PDB entry 4JGP | X-ray diffraction, 2.03 A resolution | chains A and B

# Chain A (and B)
Molecule: Sporulation kinase D
Source organism: Bacillus subtilis subsp. subtilis
Notes: EC 2.7.13.3; fragment: Sensor domain; chain B of this document is another copy of the same molecule, construct and numbering; everything in this record applies to it too
UniProtKB: O31671 (KIND_BACSU); numbering as in UniProt (aligned over 37-250)
Amino-acid sequence (217 residues; numbered -2 to 250; 36 numbers in that range are skipped by the numbering (no residue carries them; nothing is unmodelled there); the number before each row is that of its first residue; numbers below 1 keep their minus sign (Ser-2 is residue -2)):
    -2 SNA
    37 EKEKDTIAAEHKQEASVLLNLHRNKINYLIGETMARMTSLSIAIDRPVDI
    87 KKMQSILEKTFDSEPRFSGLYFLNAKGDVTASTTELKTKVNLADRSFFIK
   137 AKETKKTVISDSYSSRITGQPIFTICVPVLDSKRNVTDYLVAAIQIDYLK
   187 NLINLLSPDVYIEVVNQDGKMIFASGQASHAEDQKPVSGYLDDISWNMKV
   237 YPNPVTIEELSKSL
Disordered / not traced: -2 to 0, 37-38, 245-250 (chain B: -2 to 0, 37-39, 246-250)
Differences from the reference sequence: expression tag (-2 to 0)
Modified / non-standard residues: Mse70, Mse73, Mse89, Mse207, Mse234 (selenomethionine; parent Met)
Small-molecule neighbours: pyruvic acid (PYR): Tyr107, Leu128, Arg131, Phe133, Tyr149, Ser150, Ser151, Arg152, Ile153, Ile158, Thr160, Val177, Ala179
Reported in the primary citation:
  - binding site for pyruvic acid: Ser104, Tyr107, Leu128, Arg131 to Glu139, Tyr149, Ser151, Arg152 to Gln156, Val177, Ala179
  - self-association interface (contacts with another copy of this molecule); pairs are residue here / residue on that copy: Tyr64-Tyr64

# How chain A and chain B interact
Residue-residue contacts (31; chain A residue first):
  Gln49(A) - Gln49(B)
  Val53(A) - Gln49(B)
  Asn60(A) - Asn60(B)
  Tyr64(A) - Tyr64(B)  hydrophobic
  Tyr64(A) - Gly67(B)  hydrogen bond (side chain-backbone)
  Tyr64(A) - Glu68(B)
  Gly67(A) - Tyr64(B)
  Glu68(A) - Ala71(B)
  Ala71(A) - Glu68(B)
  Ala71(A) - Arg72(B)  hydrogen bond (backbone-side chain)
  Arg72(A) - Ala71(B)  hydrogen bond (side chain-backbone)
  Arg72(A) - Thr74(B)
  Arg72(A) - Ser75(B)  hydrogen bond (backbone-side chain)
  Thr74(A) - Arg72(B)  hydrogen bond
  Ser75(A) - Arg72(B)  hydrogen bond
  Ser75(A) - Ser75(B)
  Ser75(A) - Leu76(B)
  Leu76(A) - Ser75(B)  hydrogen bond (backbone-side chain)
  Ile78(A) - Lys88(B)
  Ile78(A) - Ile92(B)
  Ala79(A) - Leu76(B)  hydrophobic
  Ala79(A) - Ala79(B)  hydrophobic
  Ala79(A) - Lys88(B)
  Ala79(A) - Ile92(B)  hydrophobic
  Ile80(A) - Ala79(B)
  Ile80(A) - Lys88(B)
  Asp81(A) - Asp81(B)
  Asp81(A) - Lys88(B)
  Lys88(A) - Asp81(B)  salt bridge
  Ile92(A) - Ile78(B)  hydrophobic
  Ile92(A) - Ala79(B)  hydrophobic
Interface residues without a listed pair, chain A (21 interface residues in all): Leu57, Asn63, Lys95, Thr96
Interface residues without a listed pair, chain B (19 interface residues in all): Asn56, Asn63, Ile80, Lys95

# In short
21 residues of chain A and 19 residues of chain B are in contact; the contacts include 7 hydrogen bonds and 1
salt bridge. Among the polar pairs are Lys88(A)-Asp81(B), Tyr64(A)-Gly67(B) and Ala71(A)-Arg72(B). From the
paper: a binding site for pyruvic acid at Ser104(A), Tyr107(A) and Leu128(A) among others; a self-association
interface involving Tyr64(A).
Both chains are Sporulation kinase D (Bacillus subtilis subsp. subtilis). Entry 4JGP (The crystal structure of
sporulation kinase D sensor domain from Bacillus subtilis subsp in complex with ...) was determined by X-ray
diffraction together with 4JGQ and 4JGR from the same study.
